PDB entry 8BPE | electron microscopy, 3.63 A resolution | chains A and L of the 19 polymer chains in the assembly

[Chain A (and L)]
Molecule: Immunoglobulin heavy constant mu
Source organism: Homo sapiens
Notes: chain L of this document is another copy of the same molecule, construct and numbering; everything in this record applies to it too
Sequence (348 residues; numbered 229 to 576; the number before each row is that of its first residue):
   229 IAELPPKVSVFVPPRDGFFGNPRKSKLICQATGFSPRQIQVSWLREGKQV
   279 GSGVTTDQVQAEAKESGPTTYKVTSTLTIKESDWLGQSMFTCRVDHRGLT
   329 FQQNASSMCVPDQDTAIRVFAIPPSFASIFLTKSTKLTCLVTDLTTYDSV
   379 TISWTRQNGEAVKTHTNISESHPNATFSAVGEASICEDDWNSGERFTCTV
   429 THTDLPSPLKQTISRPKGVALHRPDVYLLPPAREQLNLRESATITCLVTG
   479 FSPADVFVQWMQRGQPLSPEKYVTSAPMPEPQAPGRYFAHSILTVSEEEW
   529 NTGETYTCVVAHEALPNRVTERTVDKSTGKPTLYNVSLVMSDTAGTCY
Unresolved in the structure: 229-345 (chain L: 229-448)
Disulfides: Cys367-Cys426, Cys474-Cys536
Covalent attachments: N-acetylglucosamine (NAG) linked to Asn563
What the authors report for this chain:
  - specificity-determining residues: Arg467, Arg514 (proposed by the authors, not directly observed)
  - specificity-determining residues: Arg467, Arg514 (by similarity / conservation)

[Interface between chain A and chain L]
Contacting residue pairs (7; chain A residue first):
  Tyr562(A) with Asp570(L), hydrogen bond
  Val564(A) with Met568(L), hydrophobic
  Leu566(A) with Leu566(L), hydrophobic
  Met568(A) with Val564(L), hydrophobic
  Thr571(A) with Tyr562(L)
  Ala572(A) with Tyr562(L)
  Tyr576(A) with Thr556(L)

[Summary]
The interface between chain A and chain L involves 7 residues on one side and 6 on the other; the contacts
include 1 hydrogen bond. Its one hydrogen-bonded contact is Tyr562(A)-Asp570(L). Covalently linked
N-acetylglucosamine: at Asn563(A). The paper reports specificity determinants Arg467(A) and Arg514(A).
Chain A and chain L are both Immunoglobulin heavy constant mu (Homo sapiens); the structure, 8:1 binding of
FcMR on IgM pentameric core, was determined by electron microscopy, deposited together with 8BPF and 8BPG.
